PDB entry 7PFE | electron microscopy, 4.40 A resolution (low resolution: residue-level contacts below are approximate; hydrogen-bond / salt-bridge calls are withheld) | chains d and I of the 11 polymer chains in the assembly

[Chain d]
Protein: Histone H2B type 1-K
Source organism: Homo sapiens
Reference sequence: O60814 (H2B1K_HUMAN); residues 0-125 here correspond to UniProt positions 1-126 (UniProt number = residue number + 1)
Sequence (126 residues; each row starts with the number of its first residue; numbering starts at 0):
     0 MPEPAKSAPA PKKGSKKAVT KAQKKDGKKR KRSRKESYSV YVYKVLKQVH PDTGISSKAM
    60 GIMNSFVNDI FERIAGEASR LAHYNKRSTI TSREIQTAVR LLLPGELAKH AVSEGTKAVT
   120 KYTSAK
Disordered / not traced: 0-29, 125
UniProt features mapped onto this chain:
  - modified residue: Pro1 (N-acetylproline), Glu2 (ADP-ribosyl glutamic acid), Lys5 (N6-(2-hydroxyisobutyryl)lysine), Ser6 (ADP-ribosylserine), Lys11 (N6-(beta-hydroxybutyryl)lysine), Lys12 (N6-(2-hydroxyisobutyryl)lysine), Ser14 (Phosphoserine), Lys15 (N6-acetyllysine), Lys16 (N6-(beta-hydroxybutyryl)lysine), Lys20 (N6-(2-hydroxyisobutyryl)lysine), Lys23 (N6-(2-hydroxyisobutyryl)lysine), Lys24 (N6-(2-hydroxyisobutyryl)lysine), Lys34 (N6-(2-hydroxyisobutyryl)lysine), Glu35 (PolyADP-ribosyl glutamic acid), Ser36 (Phosphoserine), Lys43 (N6-(2-hydroxyisobutyryl)lysine), Lys46 (N6-(2-hydroxyisobutyryl)lysine), Lys57 (N6,N6-dimethyllysine), Arg79 (Dimethylated arginine), Lys85 (N6,N6,N6-trimethyllysine) and 6 more in UniProt
  - glycosylation: Ser112 (O-linked (GlcNAc) serine)
  - cross-link (Glycyl lysine isopeptide (Lys-Gly)): Lys5 (interchain with G-Cter in SUMO2), Lys20 (interchain with G-Cter in SUMO2), Lys34 (interchain with G-Cter in ubiquitin), Lys120 (interchain with G-Cter in ubiquitin)

[Chain I]
Molecule: 177-nt DNA strand
Source organism: synthetic construct
Sequence (177 nucleotides; each row starts with the number of its first residue):
   208 GCACTGGCCG CCATACTGGA GAATCCCGGT GCCGAGGCCG CTCAATTGGT CGTAGACAGC
   268 TCTAGCACCG CTTAAACGCA CGTACGCGCT GTCCCCCGCG TTTTAACCGC CAAGGGGATT
   328 ACTCCCTAGT CTCCAGGCAC GTGTCAGATA TATACATCCT GTCATGTAAG TATTAAG

[Interface between chain d and chain I]
Contacting residue pairs - 18 pairs, chain d then chain I:
  Arg31(d) with DT326(I)
  Arg33(d) with DC248(I); DT249(I); DC250(I)
  Glu35(d) with DA251(I)
  Tyr42(d) with DG243(I)
  Gly53(d) with DG243(I)
  Ile54(d) with DA242(I); DG243(I)
  Ser55(d) with DA242(I)
  Ser56(d) with DA242(I)
  Lys85(d) with DG262(I)
  Arg86(d) with DG262(I); DA263(I)
  Ser87(d) with DA261(I); DG262(I)
  Thr88(d) with DA261(I); DG262(I)
Also at the interface, not in a pair above, chain d (13 interface residues in all): Ser32
Also at the interface, not in a pair above, chain I (13 interface residues in all): DG244, DA325, DT327

[Overview]
Chain d and chain I each contribute 13 residues to their interface.
Here chain d is Histone H2B type 1-K (Homo sapiens) and chain I is a 177-nt DNA strand (synthetic construct).
Entry 7PFE (Nucleosome 2 of the 4x197 nucleosome array containing H1) was determined by electron microscopy
together with 7PET, 7PEU, 7PEV, 7PEW, 7PEX, 7PEY and 16 further entries from the same study.
